Entry 1JAX (X-ray diffraction, 1.80 A resolution); this record covers chains A and B.

[Chain A (and B)]
Molecule: conserved hypothetical protein
Source organism: Archaeoglobus fulgidus
Notes: chain B of this document is another copy of the same molecule, construct and numbering; everything in this record applies to it too
UniProt: O29370 (O29370_ARCFU); numbering as in UniProt (aligned over 1-212)
Sequence (212 residues; numbered 1 to 212; the number before each row is that of its first residue):
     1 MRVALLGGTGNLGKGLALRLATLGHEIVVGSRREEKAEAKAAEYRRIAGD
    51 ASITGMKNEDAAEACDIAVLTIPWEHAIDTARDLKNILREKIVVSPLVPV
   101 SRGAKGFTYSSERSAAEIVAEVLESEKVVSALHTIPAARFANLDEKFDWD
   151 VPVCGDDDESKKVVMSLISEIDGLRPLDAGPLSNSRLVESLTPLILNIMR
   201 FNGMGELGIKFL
Bound ions: Na+: Ser169, Ile171, Leu174

[Interface between chain A and chain B]
Residue-residue contacts (70; chain A residue first):
  Lys105(A) with Pro181(B); Ser183(B), hydrogen bond; Asn184(B), hydrogen bond (backbone-side chain)
  Phe107(A) with Asn184(B); Leu187(B)
  Arg139(A) with Leu212(B), hydrogen bond (side chain-backbone)
  Trp149(A) with Leu212(B), hydrogen bond (side chain-backbone)
  Arg175(A) with Met204(B)
  Leu177(A) with Ile198(B), hydrophobic; Asn202(B)
  Asp178(A) with Ile198(B); Phe201(B); Asn202(B), hydrogen bond (backbone-side chain)
  Ala179(A) with Asn197(B); Ile198(B), hydrophobic; Phe201(B)
  Gly180(A) with Phe201(B)
  Pro181(A) with Lys105(B); Phe201(B)
  Ser183(A) with Lys105(B), hydrogen bond
  Asn184(A) with Lys105(B); Phe107(B); Asn197(B), hydrogen bond
  Arg186(A) with Arg186(B)
  Leu187(A) with Phe107(B); Ser190(B); Pro193(B), hydrophobic; Leu194(B); Asn197(B)
  Val188(A) with Leu194(B), hydrophobic
  Ser190(A) with Leu187(B)
  Leu191(A) with Leu191(B), hydrophobic; Leu194(B), hydrophobic
  Leu194(A) with Leu187(B); Val188(B), hydrophobic; Leu191(B), hydrophobic
  Ile195(A) with Phe211(B), hydrophobic
  Asn197(A) with Ala179(B); Asn184(B), hydrogen bond; Leu187(B)
  Ile198(A) with Leu177(B), hydrophobic; Asp178(B); Phe211(B), hydrophobic
  Phe201(A) with Asp178(B); Ala179(B); Gly180(B); Pro181(B)
  Asn202(A) with Leu177(B); Asp178(B), hydrogen bond (side chain-backbone)
  Met204(A) with Arg175(B); Leu177(B), hydrophobic
  Leu207(A) with Leu212(B)
  Gly208(A) with Lys210(B); Phe211(B); Leu212(B), hydrogen bond (backbone-backbone)
  Ile209(A) with Lys210(B); Phe211(B), hydrophobic
  Lys210(A) with Gly208(B); Ile209(B); Lys210(B), hydrogen bond (backbone-backbone)
  Phe211(A) with Ile195(B), hydrophobic; Leu207(B), hydrophobic; Gly208(B); Ile209(B), hydrophobic
  Leu212(A) with Arg139(B), hydrogen bond (backbone-side chain); Asp148(B); Trp149(B), hydrogen bond (backbone-side chain); Leu207(B); Gly208(B), hydrogen bond (backbone-backbone); Ile209(B)
Other interface residues (no listed pair), chain A (34 interface residues in all): Thr108, Tyr109, Pro152, Pro193
Other interface residues (no listed pair), chain B (34 interface residues in all): Tyr109, Met165

[Overview]
Chain A and chain B each contribute 34 residues to their interface; the contacts include 14 hydrogen bonds.
Polar pairs include Lys105(A)-Ser183(B), Lys105(A)-Asn184(B) and Arg139(A)-Leu212(B). Ser169(A), Ile171(A) and
Leu174(A) coordinate Na+.
Both chains are conserved hypothetical protein (Archaeoglobus fulgidus). Entry 1JAX (Structure of Coenzyme
F420H2:NADP+ Oxidoreductase (FNO)) was determined by X-ray diffraction, deposited together with 1JAY.
